8UZP - chains H and M of the 3 polymer chains in the assembly; structure by X-ray diffraction, 2.71 A resolution.

[Chain H]
Name: CR9114 Fab Heavy Chain
Organism: Homo sapiens
Notes: antibody fragment or engineered binder
Sequence (264 residues; each row starts with the number of its first residue):
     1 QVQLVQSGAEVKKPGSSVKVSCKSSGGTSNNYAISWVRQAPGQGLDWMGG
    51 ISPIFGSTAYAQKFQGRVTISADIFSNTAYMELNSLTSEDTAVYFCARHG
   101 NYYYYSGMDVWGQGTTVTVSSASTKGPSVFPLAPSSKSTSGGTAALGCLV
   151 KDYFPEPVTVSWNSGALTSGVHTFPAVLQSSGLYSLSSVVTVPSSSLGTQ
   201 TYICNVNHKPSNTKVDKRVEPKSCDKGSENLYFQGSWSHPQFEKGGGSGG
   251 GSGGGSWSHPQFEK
Disordered / not traced: 135-141, 222-264
Disulfides: C22-C96, C148-C204

[Chain M]
Name: stem_mimetic_01
Organism: Mus musculus
Sequence (166 residues; row label = number of the first residue in the row):
     1 PEVTDQLEWQSNQPWEQALNRFWDYLRWVQTLSDQVQEELQSSQVTQELT
    51 ALMEDTLTEAIAYMKELEEQLGPVAEETRLKLTQNVIDAITNLVNDMAEL
   101 RNRLGQYRNEVHTMLGQSTEEIRARLSTHLRKMRKRLMRDAEDVQKALAV
   151 YKAGASGSGWHHHHHH
Disordered / not traced: 1-11, 155-166

[Interface between chain H and chain M]
Contacting residue pairs - 27 pairs, chain H then chain M:
  T28(H) with N95(M), hydrogen bond
  N30(H) with T91(M); V94(M)
  N31(H) with Q84(M), hydrogen bond (backbone-side chain); I87(M); D88(M), hydrogen bond; T91(M)
  I54(H) with I61(M); I87(M), hydrophobic; I90(M), hydrophobic; V94(M), hydrophobic
  F55(H) with K65(M), hydrogen bond (backbone-side chain); E68(M); T83(M); I87(M), hydrophobic
  G56(H) with K65(M)
  I74(H) with L57(M), hydrophobic
  F75(H) with T50(M); M53(M), hydrophobic; E54(M); A98(M); R101(M)
  N101(H) with Q84(M)
  Y102(H) with L80(M); T83(M); Q84(M), hydrogen bond (backbone-side chain); I87(M), hydrophobic
Interface residues without a listed pair, chain H (12 interface residues in all): D73, N77
Interface residues without a listed pair, chain M (21 interface residues in all): M64, M97, N102

[In short]
The interface between chain H and chain M involves 12 residues on one side and 21 on the other; the contacts
include 5 hydrogen bonds. Polar contacts include T28(H)-N95(M), N31(H)-Q84(M) and N31(H)-D88(M).
Chain H is CR9114 Fab Heavy Chain (Homo sapiens) and chain M is stem_mimetic_01 (Mus musculus); the structure,
Crystal Structure of the Computationally Designed Influenza Hemagglutinin Epitope Scaffold stem_mimetic_01
bound by Antibody CR9501, was determined by X-ray diffraction.
